PDB entry 6TZ9 | electron microscopy, 6.20 A resolution (low resolution: residue-level contacts below are approximate; hydrogen-bond / salt-bridge calls are withheld) | chains G and I of the 26 polymer chains in the assembly

# Chain G (and I)
Molecule: Charged multivesicular body protein 1b
From: Homo sapiens
Notes: chain I of this document is another copy of the same molecule, construct and numbering; everything in this record applies to it too
Reference sequence: Q7LBR1 (CHM1B_HUMAN); residues 1-199 here = UniProt positions 1-199
Amino-acid sequence (199 residues; each row starts with the number of its first residue):
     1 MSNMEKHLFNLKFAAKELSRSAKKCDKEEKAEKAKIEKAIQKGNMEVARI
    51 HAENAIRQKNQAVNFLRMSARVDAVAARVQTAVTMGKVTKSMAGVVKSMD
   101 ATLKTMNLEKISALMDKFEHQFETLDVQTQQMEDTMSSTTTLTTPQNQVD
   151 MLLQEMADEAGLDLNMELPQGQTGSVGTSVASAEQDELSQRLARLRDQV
Disordered / not traced: 1, 165-199
Sequence notes: engineered mutation E37 (Lys in Q7LBR1)
Swiss-Prot annotation at these positions:
  - region: M132 to M156 (Interaction with IST1), G174 to V199 (Interaction with SPAST), V180 to V199 (Interaction with VTA1), V180 to R196 (Interaction with VPS4A, MITD1 and STAMBP), A183 to V199 (Interaction with VPS4B)
  - motif: D186 to R196 (MIT-interacting motif)
  - mutagenesis: D158 to E159 (Diminishes interaction with VPS4B), T178 (T178R: Abolishes interaction with SPAST and no effect on interaction with VPS4A; when associated with R-181 and R-184), A181 (A181R: Abolishes interaction with SPAScT and no effect on interaction with VPS4A; when associated with R-178 and R-184), E184 (E184A: Decreases interaction with SPAST; E184R: Abolishes interaction with SPAST and no effect on interaction with VPS4A; when associated with R-178 and R-181), L188 (L188A: Abolishes interaction with SPAST and VPS4A; when associated with A-192), L192 (L192A: Abolishes interaction with SPAST and VPS4A; when associated with A-188; L192A: Abolishes interaction with VPS4B), L195 (L195A: Abolishes interaction with VPS4B)

# Interface between chain G and chain I
Residue-residue contacts - 4 pairs, chain G then chain I:
  F122(G) with V75(I); R78(I)
  M132(G) with M85(I)
  M136(G) with M92(I)
Interface residues without a listed pair, chain G (4 interface residues in all): F118

# Summary
Chain G and chain I each contribute 4 residues to their interface. From UniProt: 8 mutagenesis sites on chain
G.
Both chains are Charged multivesicular body protein 1b (Homo sapiens). Entry 6TZ9 (CryoEM reconstruction of
membrane-bound ESCRT-III filament composed of CHMP1B only) was determined by electron microscopy, deposited
together with 6TZ4, 6TZ5 and 6TZA.
